PDB entry 4HBJ | X-ray diffraction, 2.74 A resolution | chains M and H of the 3 polymer chains in the assembly

[Chain M]
Protein: Reaction center protein M chain
From: Rhodobacter sphaeroides
UniProtKB: P0C0Y9 (RCEM_RHOSH); residues 1-302 here correspond to UniProt positions 2-303 (UniProt number = residue number + 1)
Amino-acid sequence (313 residues; row label = number of the first residue in the row):
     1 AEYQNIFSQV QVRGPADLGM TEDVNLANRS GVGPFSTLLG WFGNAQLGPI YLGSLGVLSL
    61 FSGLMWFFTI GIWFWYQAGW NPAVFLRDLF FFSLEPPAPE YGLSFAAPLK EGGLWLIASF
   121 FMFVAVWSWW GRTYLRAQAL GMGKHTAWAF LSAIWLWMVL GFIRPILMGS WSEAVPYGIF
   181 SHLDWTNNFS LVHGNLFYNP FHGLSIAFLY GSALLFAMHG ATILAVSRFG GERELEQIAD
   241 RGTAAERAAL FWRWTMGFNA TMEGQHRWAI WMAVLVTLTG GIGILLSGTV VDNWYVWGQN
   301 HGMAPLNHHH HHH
Disordered / not traced: 303-313
Differences from the reference sequence: engineered mutation Gln-265 (Ile266 in P0C0Y9); expression tag (303-313)
Ion coordination: Fe ion: His-219, Glu-234, His-266 (shared with 2 residues of chain L)
Residues lining bound ligands:
  - bacteriochlorophyll a (BCL), molecule 1: Trp-66, Met-122, Val-126, Phe-150, Ala-153, Ile-154, Leu-156, Trp-157, Leu-160, Trp-185, Thr-186, Asn-187, Phe-189, Ser-190, Asn-195, Leu-196, Phe-197, His-202, Ser-205, Ile-206, Leu-209, Tyr-210, Val-276, Thr-277, Gly-280, Gly-281, Gly-283, Ile-284
  - bacteriochlorophyll a (BCL), molecule 2: Met-122, Trp-157, Leu-160, Val-175, Ile-179, His-182, Leu-183, Trp-185, Thr-186
  - bacteriochlorophyll a (BCL), molecule 3: Thr-186, Phe-197, Leu-209, Tyr-210
  - bacteriochlorophyll a (BCL), molecule 4: Phe-197, Gly-203, Ile-206, Ala-207, Tyr-210, Gly-211, Leu-214
  - bacteriopheophytin a (BPH), molecule 1: Ser-59, Leu-60, Gly-63, Leu-64, Trp-66, Phe-67, Ala-125, Val-126, Trp-129, Thr-133, Thr-146, Ala-149, Phe-150, Ser-152, Ala-153, Ala-273, Val-274, Thr-277
  - bacteriopheophytin a (BPH), molecule 2: Tyr-210, Ala-213, Leu-214, Ala-217, Met-218, Trp-252, Thr-255, Met-256
  - spheroidene (SPO): Trp-66, Phe-67, Phe-68, Ile-70, Gly-71, Phe-74, Trp-75, Phe-85, Leu-89, Phe-105, Trp-115, Leu-116, Ser-119, Phe-120, Met-122, Phe-123, Trp-157, Met-158, Leu-160, Gly-161, Phe-162, Trp-171, Val-175, Pro-176, Tyr-177, Gly-178, Ile-179, His-182
  - ubiquinone-10 (U10): Leu-214, Leu-215, Met-218, His-219, Thr-222, Ile-223, Ala-245, Ala-248, Ala-249, Trp-252, Met-256, Phe-258, Asn-259, Ala-260, Thr-261, Met-262, Gln-265, Trp-268, Met-272

[Chain H]
Protein: Reaction center protein H chain
From: Rhodobacter sphaeroides
UniProtKB: P0C0Y7 (RCEH_RHOSH); numbering as in UniProt (aligned over 11-250)
Amino-acid sequence (260 residues; each row starts with the number of its first residue):
     1 MVGVTAFGNF DLASLAIYSF WIFLAGLIYY LQTENMREGY PLENEDGTPA ANQGPFPLPK
    61 PKTFILPHGR GTLTVPGPES EDRPIALART AVSEGFPHAP TGDPMKDGVG PASWVARRDL
   121 PELDGHGHNK IKPMKAAAGF HVSAGKNPIG LPVRGCDLEI AGKVVDIWVD IPEQMARFLE
   181 VELKDGSTRL LPMQMVKVQS NRVHVNALSS DLFAGIPTIK SPTEVTLLEE DKICGYVAGG
   241 LMYAAPKRKS VVAAMLAEYA
Disordered / not traced: 1-10, 250-260
Differences from the reference sequence: expression tag (1-10, 251-260)

[How chain M and chain H interact]
Pairs across the interface (105; chain M residue first):
  Tyr-3(M) / Gln-194(H)
  Tyr-3(M) / Val-196(H)
  Asn-5(M) / Gln-194(H)
  Gln-9(M) / Gly-145(H)
  Gln-9(M) / Val-196(H)  hydrogen bond (side chain-backbone)
  Gln-9(M) / Lys-197(H)
  Gln-9(M) / Val-198(H)  hydrogen bond (side chain-backbone)
  Val-10(M) / Val-142(H)  hydrophobic
  Val-10(M) / Ala-144(H)
  Val-10(M) / Lys-146(H)
  Val-10(M) / Met-193(H)  hydrophobic
  Gln-11(M) / Val-142(H)
  Gln-11(M) / Ser-143(H)  hydrogen bond (backbone-backbone)
  Gln-11(M) / Ala-144(H)  hydrogen bond (backbone-backbone)
  Val-12(M) / His-141(H)
  Val-12(M) / Ser-143(H)
  Val-12(M) / Val-169(H)  hydrophobic
  Val-12(M) / Gln-174(H)
  Val-12(M) / Met-175(H)
  Arg-13(M) / Gly-139(H)
  Arg-13(M) / Phe-140(H)
  Arg-13(M) / His-141(H)  hydrogen bond (backbone-backbone)
  Arg-13(M) / Ser-143(H)
  Arg-13(M) / Gln-174(H)
  Gly-14(M) / Gly-139(H)
  Gly-14(M) / Phe-140(H)
  Gly-14(M) / Gln-174(H)  hydrogen bond (backbone-side chain)
  Pro-15(M) / Ala-138(H)
  Pro-15(M) / Gln-174(H)  hydrogen bond (backbone-side chain)
  Asp-17(M) / Pro-172(H)
  Met-20(M) / Gly-125(H)
  Thr-37(M) / Ala-144(H)
  Trp-41(M) / Ala-144(H)  hydrophobic
  Trp-41(M) / Gly-145(H)
  Asn-44(M) / Glu-173(H)
  Phe-201(M) / Ala-16(H)
  Phe-201(M) / Ile-17(H)  hydrophobic
  Leu-204(M) / Ile-17(H)  hydrophobic
  Leu-204(M) / Trp-21(H)  hydrophobic
  Ser-227(M) / Gln-194(H)
  Arg-228(M) / Gln-194(H)
  Arg-228(M) / Met-195(H)
  Arg-228(M) / Cys-234(H)  hydrogen bond (backbone-side chain)
  Arg-228(M) / Leu-241(H)
  Phe-229(M) / Cys-234(H)  hydrophobic
  Phe-229(M) / Ala-238(H)  hydrophobic
  Glu-232(M) / Met-175(H)
  Glu-232(M) / Arg-177(H)  salt bridge
  Arg-233(M) / Glu-122(H)  salt bridge
  Arg-233(M) / Ile-131(H)
  Arg-233(M) / Arg-177(H)
  Arg-233(M) / Leu-227(H)
  Arg-233(M) / Glu-230(H)  salt bridge
  Glu-236(M) / Arg-117(H)
  Glu-236(M) / Glu-122(H)
  Glu-236(M) / Leu-227(H)
  Gln-237(M) / Arg-117(H)
  Ile-238(M) / Phe-64(H)  hydrophobic
  Ile-238(M) / Leu-73(H)
  Ala-239(M) / Leu-66(H)  hydrophobic
  Ala-239(M) / Leu-73(H)
  Asp-240(M) / Arg-117(H)  hydrogen bond (backbone-side chain)
  Asp-240(M) / Arg-118(H)  hydrogen bond (side chain-backbone)
  Arg-241(M) / Glu-38(H)  salt bridge
  Arg-241(M) / Glu-79(H)  salt bridge
  Arg-241(M) / Val-115(H)
  Arg-241(M) / Arg-117(H)
  Gly-242(M) / Val-115(H)
  Gly-242(M) / Arg-117(H)
  Gly-242(M) / Asp-231(H)
  Thr-243(M) / Ser-113(H)
  Thr-243(M) / Val-115(H)
  Thr-243(M) / Asp-231(H)  hydrogen bond (backbone-side chain)
  Glu-246(M) / Val-115(H)
  Arg-247(M) / Pro-111(H)  hydrogen bond (side chain-backbone)
  Arg-247(M) / Ser-113(H)  hydrogen bond (side chain-backbone)
  Arg-247(M) / Ala-238(H)
  Phe-258(M) / Gln-32(H)
  Asn-259(M) / Asn-35(H)
  Ala-260(M) / Asn-35(H)
  Thr-261(M) / Glu-34(H)
  Thr-261(M) / Asn-35(H)  hydrogen bond (backbone-side chain)
  Thr-261(M) / Glu-38(H)
  Glu-263(M) / Lys-62(H)  salt bridge
  Glu-263(M) / Phe-64(H)
  Gly-264(M) / Asn-35(H)
  Gln-265(M) / Asn-35(H)  hydrogen bond (backbone-side chain)
  Arg-267(M) / Tyr-30(H)  hydrogen bond
  Arg-267(M) / Leu-31(H)
  Arg-267(M) / Glu-34(H)  salt bridge
  Arg-267(M) / Lys-62(H)
  Trp-268(M) / Leu-31(H)  hydrophobic
  Trp-268(M) / Asn-35(H)
  Trp-271(M) / Leu-27(H)  hydrophobic
  Trp-271(M) / Leu-31(H)
  Leu-275(M) / Leu-27(H)  hydrophobic
  Thr-279(M) / Phe-20(H)
  Leu-286(M) / Ala-13(H)  hydrophobic
  Val-290(M) / Leu-12(H)  hydrophobic
  Val-291(M) / Ala-13(H)  hydrophobic
  Trp-297(M) / Asp-11(H)  hydrogen bond
  Trp-297(M) / Ala-13(H)
  Trp-297(M) / Ser-14(H)
  Gly-302(M) / Asp-11(H)
  Gly-302(M) / Ser-14(H)
Other interface residues (no listed pair), chain M (55 interface residues in all): Ala-1, Phe-35, Pro-200, Phe-208, Arg-253, Trp-294, His-301
Other interface residues (no listed pair), chain H (71 interface residues in all): Phe-23, Leu-24, Arg-37, Gly-39, Tyr-40, Leu-42, Gly-110, Ala-112, Trp-114, His-126, Lys-130, Met-134, Pro-148, Ala-176, Pro-192, Gly-235

[Overview]
Chain M and chain H form an interface of 55 and 71 residues respectively, with 17 hydrogen bonds and 7 salt
bridges. Polar pairs include Glu-232(M)/Arg-177(H), Arg-233(M)/Glu-122(H) and Arg-233(M)/Glu-230(H). Bound to
chain M: 4 copies of bacteriochlorophyll a, bacteriopheophytin a, ubiquinone-10 and spheroidene.
Chain M is Reaction center protein M chain and chain H is Reaction center protein H chain, both from
Rhodobacter sphaeroides; the structure, Bacterial Photosynthetic Reaction Center from Rhodobacter sphaeroides
with ILE M265 replaced with GLN, was determined by X-ray diffraction.
